Entry 8TB9 (electron microscopy, 4.00 A resolution); this record covers chains H and S of the 17 polymer chains in the assembly.

Chain H:
Molecule: 215-nt DNA strand
Sequence (215 nucleotides; each row starts with the number of its first residue):
     7 ATCGGGAGCT CCGACCGAAT GACATGCATG CATACAGGAT GTATATACCT GACACGTGCC
    67 TGGAGACTAG GGAGTAACCC CCTTGGCGGT TAAAACGCGG GGGACAGCGC GTACGTGCGT
   127 TTAAGCGGTG CTAGAGCTGC CTACGACCAA TGGAGCGGCC TCGGCACCGG GATCCCCCAG
   187 CCGCCGGCAG CGCAGCGCCT GACGGGCACA CAGTC
Disordered / not traced: 7-19, 213-221

Chain S:
Name: Histone H2B 1.1
Source organism: Xenopus laevis
UniProtKB: P02281 (H2B11_XENLA); residues 1-122 here correspond to UniProt positions 5-126 (UniProt number = residue number + 4)
Chain sequence (123 residues; numbered 0 to 122; the number before each row is that of its first residue; numbering starts at 0):
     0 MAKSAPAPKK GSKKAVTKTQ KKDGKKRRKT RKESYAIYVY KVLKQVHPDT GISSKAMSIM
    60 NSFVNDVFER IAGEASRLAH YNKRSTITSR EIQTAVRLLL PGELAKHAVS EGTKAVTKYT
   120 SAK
Disordered / not traced: 0-26
Sequence notes: initiating methionine (0); conflict Thr29 (Ser33 in P02281)

Chain H / chain S interface:
Residue-residue contacts (11; chain H residue first):
  DG161(H) - Arg30(S)  base contact
  DG161(H) - Ile36(S)  sugar contact
  DG161(H) - Tyr37(S)  hydrogen bond to the phosphate
  DG161(H) - Lys40(S)  salt bridge to the phosphate
  DC162(H) - Arg30(S)  hydrogen bond to the sugar
  DC162(H) - Lys31(S)  phosphate contact
  DC162(H) - Ser33(S)  hydrogen bond to the phosphate
  DC162(H) - Ile36(S)  phosphate contact
  DG163(H) - Arg30(S)  phosphate contact
  DG163(H) - Lys31(S)  hydrogen bond to the phosphate
  DG164(H) - Arg27(S)  phosphate contact
Other interface residues (no listed pair), chain H (5 interface residues in all): DA160
Other interface residues (no listed pair), chain S (10 interface residues in all): Lys28, Thr29, Glu32

Overview:
The interface between chain H and chain S involves 5 residues on one side and 10 on the other; the contacts
include 4 hydrogen bonds and 1 salt bridge. Polar contacts include DC162(H)-Arg30(S), DG161(H)-Tyr37(S) and
DC162(H)-Ser33(S).
Here chain H is a 215-nt DNA strand and chain S is Histone H2B 1.1 (Xenopus laevis). Entry 8TB9 (PRC2-J119-450
monomer bound to H1-nucleosome) was determined by electron microscopy (same publication as 8T9G and 8TAS).
